8K24 - chains m and p of the 32 polymer chains in the assembly; structure by electron microscopy, 3.72 A resolution.

Chain m:
Protein: Csy3
Source organism: Vibrio phage ICP1_2004_A
Reference sequence: F1D5V6 (F1D5V6_9CAUD); numbering as in UniProt (aligned over 1-306)
Chain sequence (306 residues; numbered 1 to 306; the number before each row is that of its first residue):
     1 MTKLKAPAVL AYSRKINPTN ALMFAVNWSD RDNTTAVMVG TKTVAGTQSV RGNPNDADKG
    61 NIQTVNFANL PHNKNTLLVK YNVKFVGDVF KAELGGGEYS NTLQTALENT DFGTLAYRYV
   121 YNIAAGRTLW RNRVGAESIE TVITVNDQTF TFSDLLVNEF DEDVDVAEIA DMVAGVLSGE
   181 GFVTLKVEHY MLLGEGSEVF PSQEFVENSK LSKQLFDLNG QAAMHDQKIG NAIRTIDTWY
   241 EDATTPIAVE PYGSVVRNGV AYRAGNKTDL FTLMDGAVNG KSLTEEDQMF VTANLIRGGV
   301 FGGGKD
Disordered / not traced: 1, 304-306

Chain p:
Molecule: 60-nt RNA strand
Source organism: Vibrio phage ICP1_2004_A
Sequence (60 nucleotides; each row starts with the number of its first residue; numbers below 1 keep their minus sign (C-7 is residue -7)):
    -7 CUUAAAGAGU CAACCCUUUG CUUAUCUUCC CUAUUUAAAU GUUAGCAGCC GCAUAGGCUG

Interface between chain m and chain p:
Residue-residue contacts (51):
  Ala11(m) - C21(p)  base contact
  Tyr12(m) - C21(p)  hydrogen bond to the sugar
  Ser13(m) - C21(p)  phosphate contact
  Ser13(m) - C22(p)  phosphate contact
  Arg14(m) - C22(p)  salt bridge to the phosphate
  Arg14(m) - C23(p)  salt bridge to the phosphate
  Val44(m) - A29(p)  sugar contact
  Ala45(m) - A29(p)  hydrogen bond to the sugar
  Ala45(m) - A30(p)  phosphate contact
  Ala45(m) - A31(p)  hydrogen bond to the phosphate
  Gly46(m) - A29(p)  sugar contact
  Thr47(m) - A30(p)  phosphate contact
  Asn61(m) - A29(p)  base contact
  Gln63(m) - A29(p)  hydrogen bond to the base
  Val65(m) - A29(p)  base contact
  Glu93(m) - U20(p)  phosphate contact
  Glu93(m) - C21(p)  phosphate contact
  Leu94(m) - U20(p)  base contact
  Leu94(m) - C21(p)  sugar contact
  Trp130(m) - U24(p)  base contact
  Arg131(m) - U27(p)  salt bridge to the phosphate
  Arg131(m) - U28(p)  salt bridge to the phosphate
  Phe200(m) - U27(p)  phosphate contact
  Phe200(m) - U28(p)  phosphate contact
  Ser202(m) - A25(p)  phosphate contact
  Ser202(m) - U26(p)  hydrogen bond to the phosphate
  Gln203(m) - A25(p)  hydrogen bond to the sugar
  Gln203(m) - U26(p)  hydrogen bond to the phosphate
  Gln203(m) - U27(p)  phosphate contact
  Glu204(m) - A25(p)  base contact
  Phe205(m) - A25(p)  base contact
  Ser212(m) - A29(p)  base contact
  His225(m) - A25(p)  salt bridge to the phosphate
  Gln227(m) - C23(p)  sugar contact
  Gln227(m) - A25(p)  hydrogen bond to the phosphate
  Lys228(m) - U24(p)  hydrogen bond to the base
  Lys228(m) - A25(p)  phosphate contact
  Lys228(m) - U26(p)  salt bridge to the phosphate
  Asn231(m) - U24(p)  hydrogen bond to the phosphate
  Arg234(m) - C23(p)  sugar contact
  Arg234(m) - U24(p)  salt bridge to the phosphate
  Glu250(m) - U24(p)  phosphate contact
  Arg257(m) - U24(p)  hydrogen bond to the sugar
  Arg257(m) - A25(p)  phosphate contact
  Arg257(m) - U26(p)  salt bridge to the phosphate
  Arg297(m) - C22(p)  sugar contact
  Arg297(m) - C23(p)  phosphate contact
  Gly298(m) - C22(p)  sugar contact
  Gly299(m) - C22(p)  hydrogen bond to the sugar
  Val300(m) - C21(p)  base contact
  Val300(m) - C22(p)  base contact
Also at the interface, not in a pair above, chain m (36 interface residues in all): Ile62, Glu198, Val206, Lys213

In short:
36 residues of chain m and 12 residues of chain p are in contact, with 12 hydrogen bonds and 8 salt bridges.
Polar contacts include Gln63(m)-A29(p), Lys228(m)-U24(p) and Tyr12(m)-C21(p).
Chain m is Csy3 and chain p is a 60-nt RNA strand, both from Vibrio phage ICP1_2004_A; the structure, ICP1
Csy-dsDNA-Cas1-Cas2/3 complex (fully assembled form), C2 symmetry, was determined by electron microscopy.
